PDB entry 8KD6 | electron microscopy, 3.07 A resolution | chains V and X of the 16 polymer chains in the assembly

[Chain V]
Molecule: Histone H2B 1.1
Organism: Xenopus laevis
UniProt: P02281 (H2B11_XENLA); residues 1-122 here correspond to UniProt positions 5-126 (UniProt number = residue number + 4)
Chain sequence (122 residues; numbered 1 to 122; the number before each row is that of its first residue):
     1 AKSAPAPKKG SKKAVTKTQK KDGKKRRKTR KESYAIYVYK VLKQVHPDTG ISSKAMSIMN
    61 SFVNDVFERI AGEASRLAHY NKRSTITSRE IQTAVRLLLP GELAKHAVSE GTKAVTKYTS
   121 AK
Unresolved in the structure: 1-28, 120-122
Construct notes: engineered mutation Thr29 (Ser33 in P02281)
Curated features (UniProtKB/Swiss-Prot):
  - modified residue: Lys2 (N6-acetyllysine), Lys9 (N6-acetyllysine), Ser11 (Phosphoserine), Lys12 (N6-acetyllysine), Lys17 (N6-acetyllysine)
  - glycosylation: Ser109 (O-linked (GlcNAc) serine)
  - cross-link: Lys117 (Glycyl lysine isopeptide (Lys-Gly) (interchain with G-Cter in ubiquitin))

[Chain X]
Molecule: 187bp DNA
Sequence (187 nucleotides; each row starts with the number of its first residue; numbers below 1 keep their minus sign (DG-93 is residue -93)):
   -93 GCGGTGGCGG CCGCTCTAGA ACAGGATGTA TATATCTGAC ACGTGCCTGG AGACTAGGGA
   -33 GTAATCCCCT TGGCGGTTAA AACGCGGGGG ACAGCGCGTA CGTGCGTTTA AGCGGTGCTA
    27 GAGCTGTCTA CGACCAATTG AGCGGCCTCG GCACCGGGAT TCTCCAGGGC GGCCGCGTAT
    87 AGGGTCC
Unresolved in the structure: -93 to -89, 76-93

[How chain V and chain X interact]
Pairs across the interface (14; chain V residue first):
  Thr29(V) - DC30(X)  phosphate contact
  Arg30(V) - DC-47(X)  sugar contact
  Tyr39(V) - DA-53(X)  sugar contact
  Tyr39(V) - DC-52(X)  hydrogen bond to the phosphate
  Gly50(V) - DA-53(X)  phosphate contact
  Ile51(V) - DC-54(X)  sugar contact
  Ile51(V) - DA-53(X)  hydrogen bond to the phosphate
  Ser52(V) - DC-54(X)  phosphate contact
  Ser53(V) - DA-55(X)  sugar contact
  Ser53(V) - DC-54(X)  hydrogen bond to the phosphate
  Lys82(V) - DA-34(X)  phosphate contact
  Arg83(V) - DA-34(X)  phosphate contact
  Arg83(V) - DG-33(X)  salt bridge to the phosphate
  Ser84(V) - DA-34(X)  hydrogen bond to the phosphate
Interface residues without a listed pair, chain V (11 interface residues in all): Thr85
Interface residues without a listed pair, chain X (10 interface residues in all): DT-46, DG-35

[In short]
11 residues of chain V face 10 of chain X across their interface, with 4 hydrogen bonds and 1 salt bridge.
Among the polar pairs are Tyr39(V)-DC-52(X), Ile51(V)-DA-53(X) and Ser53(V)-DC-54(X).
Chain V is Histone H2B 1.1 (Xenopus laevis) and chain X is 187bp DNA; the structure, Rpd3S in complex with
nucleosome with H3K36MLA modification and 187bp DNA, class3, was determined by electron microscopy (same
publication as 8KC7, 8KD2, 8KD3, 8KD4, 8KD5 and 8KD7).
